Entry 8FYD (electron microscopy, 3.90 A resolution); this record covers chains B and H of the 10 polymer chains in the assembly.

[Chain B]
Name: Cas1
Sequence (316 residues; each row starts with the number of its first residue):
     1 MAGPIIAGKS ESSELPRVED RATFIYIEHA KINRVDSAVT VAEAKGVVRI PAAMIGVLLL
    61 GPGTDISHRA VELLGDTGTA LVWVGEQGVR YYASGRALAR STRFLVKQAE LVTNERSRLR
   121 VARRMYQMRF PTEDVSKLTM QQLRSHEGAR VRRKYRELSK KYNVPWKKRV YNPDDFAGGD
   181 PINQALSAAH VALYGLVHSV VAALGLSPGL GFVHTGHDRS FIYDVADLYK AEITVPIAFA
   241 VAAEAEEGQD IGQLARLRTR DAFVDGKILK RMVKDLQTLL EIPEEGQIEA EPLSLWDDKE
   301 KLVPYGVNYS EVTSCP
Not modelled in the structure: 1-19, 312-316

[Chain H]
Molecule: 33-nt DNA strand
Sequence (33 nucleotides; numbered 1 to 33; the number before each row is that of its first residue):
     1 AAACGGAGAC CTGGTCTCAA TCTGCGTGTT CCC
Not modelled in the structure: 31-33

[Interface between chain B and chain H]
Contacting residue pairs (35):
  His29(B) - DT23(H)  hydrogen bond to the base
  Pro62(B) - DT23(H)  base contact
  Pro62(B) - DG24(H)  phosphate contact
  Gly85(B) - DG24(H)  phosphate contact
  Glu86(B) - DG24(H)  hydrogen bond to the phosphate
  Val89(B) - DG24(H)  phosphate contact
  Arg90(B) - DC25(H)  salt bridge to the phosphate
  Arg90(B) - DG26(H)  sugar contact
  Tyr92(B) - DG24(H)  hydrogen bond to the phosphate
  Arg144(B) - DT29(H)  hydrogen bond to the base
  Ser145(B) - DT29(H)  hydrogen bond to the base
  Gly148(B) - DT29(H)  base contact
  Gly148(B) - DT30(H)  base contact
  Val151(B) - DT30(H)  phosphate contact
  Arg169(B) - DG28(H)  salt bridge to the phosphate
  Arg169(B) - DT30(H)  phosphate contact
  Tyr171(B) - DT27(H)  hydrogen bond to the base
  Pro173(B) - DT27(H)  base contact
  Phe176(B) - DG26(H)  base contact
  Leu186(B) - DG28(H)  phosphate contact
  Ser187(B) - DT27(H)  sugar contact
  Ser187(B) - DG28(H)  phosphate contact
  His190(B) - DG28(H)  salt bridge to the phosphate
  Val191(B) - DG26(H)  sugar contact
  Tyr194(B) - DG28(H)  hydrogen bond to the phosphate
  His214(B) - DT29(H)  salt bridge to the phosphate
  Tyr223(B) - DG28(H)  hydrogen bond to the base
  Asp227(B) - DT29(H)  phosphate contact
  Gly252(B) - DG26(H)  base contact
  Gln253(B) - DT23(H)  phosphate contact
  Gln253(B) - DG26(H)  base contact
  Arg256(B) - DT23(H)  salt bridge to the phosphate
  Arg256(B) - DG24(H)  salt bridge to the phosphate
  Arg256(B) - DC25(H)  salt bridge to the phosphate
  Arg256(B) - DG26(H)  base contact
Interface residues without a listed pair, chain B (30 interface residues in all): Glu147, Arg152, Tyr155, Leu257

[Overview]
Chain B and chain H form an interface of 30 and 8 residues respectively; the contacts include 8 hydrogen bonds
and 7 salt bridges. Among the polar pairs are His29(B)-DT23(H), Arg144(B)-DT29(H) and Ser145(B)-DT29(H).
Here chain B is Cas1 and chain H is a 33-nt DNA strand. Entry 8FYD (Cryo-EM structure of
Cas1:Cas2-DEDDh:half-site integration complex bent CRISPR repeat conformation) was determined by electron
microscopy, deposited together with 8FY9, 8FYA, 8FYB and 8FYC.
